PDB entry 9GUJ | X-ray diffraction, 4.30 A resolution (low resolution: residue-level contacts below are approximate; hydrogen-bond / salt-bridge calls are withheld) | chains A and K of the 11 polymer chains in the assembly

# Chain A
Protein: Global nitrogen regulator
From: Synechococcus elongatus PCC 7942
UniProtKB: P29283 (NTCA_SYNE7); residue numbers follow UniProt; this construct covers 1-222
Sequence (222 residues; each row starts with the number of its first residue):
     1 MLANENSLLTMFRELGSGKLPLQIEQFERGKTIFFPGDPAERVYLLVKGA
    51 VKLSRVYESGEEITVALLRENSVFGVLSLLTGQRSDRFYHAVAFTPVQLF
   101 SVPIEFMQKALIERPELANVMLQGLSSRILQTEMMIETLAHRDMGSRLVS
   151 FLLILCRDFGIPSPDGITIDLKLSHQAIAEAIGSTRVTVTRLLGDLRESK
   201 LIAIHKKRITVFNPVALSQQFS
Unresolved in the structure: 1-6, 17-19
Ligand contacts:
  - 2-oxoglutaric acid (AKG), molecule 1: Phe34, Ala40, Leu53, Val73, Phe74, Gly75, Val76, Leu77, Ser78, Arg87, Phe88, Tyr89, Arg128
  - 2-oxoglutaric acid (AKG), molecule 2: Ile129, Leu130, Glu133
UniProt features mapped onto this chain:
  - DNA-binding region: His175 to Gly194 (H-T-H motif)
  - binding site (a nucleoside 3',5'-cyclic phosphate): Asn6 to Arg128
What the authors report for this chain:
  - mutagenesis - V187E: abolished binding to target DNA

# Chain K
Protein: PipX
From: Synechococcus elongatus PCC 7942
UniProtKB: Q7X386 (Q7X386_SYNE7); numbering as in UniProt (aligned over 1-89)
Sequence (89 residues; row label = number of the first residue in the row):
     1 MASENYLNHPTFGLLYQICSFGDSKELFATLYAQRLFFLVAFDARGTRFE
    51 PIGRNEARMLVDNRLRQLRRDASLQEYNQLQQVFKQTFL
Unresolved in the structure: 1-3, 23, 89

# Interface between chain A and chain K
Contacting residue pairs - 14 pairs, chain A then chain K:
  Gly37(A) - Asn55(K)
  Leu80(A) - Phe12(K)
  Thr81(A) - Pro51(K)
  Arg84(A) - Glu50(K)
  Arg84(A) - Pro51(K)
  Arg84(A) - Ile52(K)
  Arg84(A) - Gly53(K)
  Arg84(A) - Glu56(K)
  Ser85(A) - Leu36(K)
  Asp86(A) - Gly53(K)
  Asp86(A) - Arg54(K)
  Asp86(A) - Asn55(K)
  Phe88(A) - Arg35(K)
  Tyr89(A) - Arg35(K)

# Summary
The interface between chain A and chain K involves 8 residues on one side and 10 on the other. Ligands of
chain A: 2-oxoglutaric acid. UniProt lists nucleoside 3',5'-cyclic phosphate-binding residues Asn6(A) and
Arg128(A) on chain A. From the paper: V187E of chain A abolishes binding to target DNA.
Here chain A is Global nitrogen regulator and chain K is PipX, both from Synechococcus elongatus PCC 7942.
Entry 9GUJ (Crystal structure of transcription factor NtcA from Synechococcus elongatus in complex with its
transcriptional co- activator ...) was determined by X-ray diffraction together with 9GQU, 9GUG, 9GUH, 9GUI
and 9GUK from the same study.
